PDB entry 7KEE | X-ray diffraction, 3.45 A resolution | chains A and E of the 13 polymer chains in the assembly

# Chain A
Molecule: DNA-directed RNA polymerase II subunit RPB1
From: Saccharomyces cerevisiae (strain ATCC 204508 / S288c)
Notes: EC 2.7.7.6
Reference sequence: P04050 (RPB1_YEAST); residues 1-1733 here = UniProt positions 1-1733
Amino-acid sequence (1733 residues; numbered 1 to 1733; the number before each row is that of its first residue):
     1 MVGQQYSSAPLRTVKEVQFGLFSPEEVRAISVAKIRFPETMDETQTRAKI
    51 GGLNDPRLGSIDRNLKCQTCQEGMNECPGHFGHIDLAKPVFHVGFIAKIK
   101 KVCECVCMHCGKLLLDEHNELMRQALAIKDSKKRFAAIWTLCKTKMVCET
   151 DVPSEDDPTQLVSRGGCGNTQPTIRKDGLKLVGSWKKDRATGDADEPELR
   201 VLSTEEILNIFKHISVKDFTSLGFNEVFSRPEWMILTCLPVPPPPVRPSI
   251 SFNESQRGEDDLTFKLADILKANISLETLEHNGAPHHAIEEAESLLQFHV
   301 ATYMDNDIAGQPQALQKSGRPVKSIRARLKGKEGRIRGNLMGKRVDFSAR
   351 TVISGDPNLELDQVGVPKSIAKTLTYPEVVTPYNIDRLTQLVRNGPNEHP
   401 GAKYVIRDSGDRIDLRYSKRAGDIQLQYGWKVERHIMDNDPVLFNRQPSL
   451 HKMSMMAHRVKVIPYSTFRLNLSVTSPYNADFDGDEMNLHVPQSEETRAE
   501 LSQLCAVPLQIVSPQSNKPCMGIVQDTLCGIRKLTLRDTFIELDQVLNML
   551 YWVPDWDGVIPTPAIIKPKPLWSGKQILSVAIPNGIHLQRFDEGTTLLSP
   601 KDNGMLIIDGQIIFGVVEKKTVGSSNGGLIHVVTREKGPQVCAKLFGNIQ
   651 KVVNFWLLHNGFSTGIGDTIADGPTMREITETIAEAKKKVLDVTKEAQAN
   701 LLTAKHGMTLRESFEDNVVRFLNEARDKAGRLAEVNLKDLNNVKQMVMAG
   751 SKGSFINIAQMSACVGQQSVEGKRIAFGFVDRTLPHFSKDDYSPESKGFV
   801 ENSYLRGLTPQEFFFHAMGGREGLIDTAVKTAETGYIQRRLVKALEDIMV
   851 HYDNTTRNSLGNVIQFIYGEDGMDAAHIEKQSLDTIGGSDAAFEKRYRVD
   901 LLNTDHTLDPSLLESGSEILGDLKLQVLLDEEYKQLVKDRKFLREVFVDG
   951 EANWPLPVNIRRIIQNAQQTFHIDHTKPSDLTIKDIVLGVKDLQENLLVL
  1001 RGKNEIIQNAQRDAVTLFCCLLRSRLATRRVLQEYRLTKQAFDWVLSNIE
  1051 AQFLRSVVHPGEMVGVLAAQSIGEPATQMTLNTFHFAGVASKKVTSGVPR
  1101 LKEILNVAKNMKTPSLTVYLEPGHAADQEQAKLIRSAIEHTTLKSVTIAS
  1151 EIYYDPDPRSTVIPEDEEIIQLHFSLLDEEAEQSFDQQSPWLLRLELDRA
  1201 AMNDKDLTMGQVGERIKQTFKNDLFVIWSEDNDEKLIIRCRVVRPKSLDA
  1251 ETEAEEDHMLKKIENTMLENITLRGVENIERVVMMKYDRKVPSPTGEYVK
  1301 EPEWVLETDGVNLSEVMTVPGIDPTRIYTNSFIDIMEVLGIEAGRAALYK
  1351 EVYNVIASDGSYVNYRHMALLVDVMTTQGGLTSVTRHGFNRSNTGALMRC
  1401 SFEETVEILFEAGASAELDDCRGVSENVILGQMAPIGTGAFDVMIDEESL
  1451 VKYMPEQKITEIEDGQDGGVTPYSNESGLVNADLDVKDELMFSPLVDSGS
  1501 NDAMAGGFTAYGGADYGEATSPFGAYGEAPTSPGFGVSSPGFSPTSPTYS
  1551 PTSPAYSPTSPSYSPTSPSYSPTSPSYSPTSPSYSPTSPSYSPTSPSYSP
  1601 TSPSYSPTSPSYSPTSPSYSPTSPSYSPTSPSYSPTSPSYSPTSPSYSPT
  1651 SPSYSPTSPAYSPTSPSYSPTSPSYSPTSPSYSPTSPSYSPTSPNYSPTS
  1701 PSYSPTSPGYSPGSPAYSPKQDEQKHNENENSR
Unresolved in the structure: 1-2, 150-160, 187-198, 1082-1091, 1177-1186, 1244-1253, 1446-1733
UniProt features mapped onto this chain:
  - region: Pro248 to Asp260 (Lid loop), Asn306 to Lys323 (Rudder loop), Pro810 to Glu822 (Bridging helix)
  - binding site (Zn(2+)): Cys67, Cys70, Cys77, His80, Cys107, Cys110, Cys148, Cys167
  - binding site (Mg(2+)): Asp481, Asp483, Asp485
  - modified residue: Thr1471 (Phosphothreonine)
  - cross-link (Glycyl lysine isopeptide (Lys-Gly)): Lys695 (interchain with G-Cter in ubiquitin), Lys1246 (interchain with G-Cter in ubiquitin), Lys1350 (interchain with G-Cter in ubiquitin)
  - natural variant: Ser1653 to Pro1659 (deletion: In strain: A364A)
  - mutagenesis: Lys1246 (K1246R: Impairs ubiquitination during transcription stress)

# Chain E
Molecule: DNA-directed RNA polymerases I, II, and III subunit RPABC1
From: Saccharomyces cerevisiae (strain ATCC 204508 / S288c)
Reference sequence: P20434 (RPAB1_YEAST); residues 1-215 here = UniProt positions 1-215
Amino-acid sequence (215 residues; numbered 1 to 215; the number before each row is that of its first residue):
     1 MDQENERNISRLWRAFRTVKEMVKDRGYFITQEEVELPLEDFKAKYCDSM
    51 GRPQRKMMSFQANPTEESISKFPDMGSLWVEFCDEPSVGVKTMKTFVIHI
   101 QEKNFQTGIFVYQNNITPSAMKLVPSIPPATIETFNEAALVVNITHHELV
   151 PKHIRLSSDEKRELLKRYRLKESQLPRIQRADPVALYLGLKRGEVVKIIR
   201 KSETSGRYASYRICM
Unresolved in the structure: 1

# Interface between chain A and chain E
Contacting residue pairs - 78 pairs, chain A then chain E:
  Arg857(A) - Tyr168(E)  hydrogen bond (side chain-backbone)
  Arg857(A) - Leu170(E)
  Leu860(A) - Gln174(E)
  Gly861(A) - Gln174(E)
  Asn862(A) - Ser173(E)  hydrogen bond (side chain-backbone)
  Asn862(A) - Gln174(E)
  Val863(A) - Leu170(E)  hydrophobic
  Val863(A) - Gln174(E)  hydrogen bond (backbone-backbone)
  Val863(A) - Pro176(E)
  Gln865(A) - Tyr208(E)
  Phe866(A) - Tyr168(E)  hydrophobic
  Phe866(A) - Tyr208(E)  hydrogen bond (backbone-side chain)
  Phe866(A) - Ala209(E)
  Phe866(A) - Ser210(E)
  Phe866(A) - Tyr211(E)
  Ile867(A) - Tyr208(E)
  Gly869(A) - Thr204(E)  hydrogen bond (backbone-side chain)
  Glu870(A) - Ser202(E)  hydrogen bond
  Glu870(A) - Thr204(E)
  Glu870(A) - Ser205(E)  hydrogen bond (backbone-side chain)
  Glu870(A) - Tyr208(E)
  Asp871(A) - Thr204(E)
  Phe942(A) - Gly206(E)
  Phe942(A) - Arg207(E)
  Glu945(A) - Lys201(E)  salt bridge
  Val946(A) - Lys201(E)
  Phe947(A) - Glu203(E)
  Trp954(A) - Glu203(E)
  Asn1004(A) - Arg167(E)
  Ile1006(A) - Tyr211(E)
  Asp1013(A) - Ser205(E)
  Asp1013(A) - Arg207(E)
  Ala1014(A) - Ser205(E)
  Thr1016(A) - Ser205(E)
  Leu1017(A) - Thr204(E)
  Leu1017(A) - Ser205(E)  hydrogen bond (backbone-backbone)
  Leu1017(A) - Gly206(E)
  Met1317(A) - Val142(E)
  Thr1318(A) - Arg14(E)  hydrogen bond (backbone-side chain)
  Thr1318(A) - Ala138(E)
  Thr1318(A) - Val142(E)
  Pro1320(A) - Arg14(E)
  Pro1324(A) - Val142(E)  hydrophobic
  Pro1324(A) - His147(E)
  Thr1325(A) - His146(E)  hydrogen bond (side chain-backbone)
  Thr1325(A) - His147(E)
  Thr1325(A) - Glu148(E)  hydrogen bond (backbone-backbone)
  Arg1326(A) - His147(E)
  Arg1326(A) - Glu148(E)
  Ile1327(A) - His147(E)  hydrogen bond (backbone-side chain)
  Glu1337(A) - Pro183(E)
  Val1338(A) - Ile144(E)
  Val1338(A) - Pro183(E)
  Leu1339(A) - Ile144(E)  hydrophobic
  Leu1339(A) - His147(E)
  Leu1339(A) - Val150(E)
  Gly1340(A) - Asp182(E)
  Gly1340(A) - Pro183(E)
  Ile1341(A) - Asp182(E)  hydrogen bond (backbone-side chain)
  Ile1341(A) - Arg212(E)
  Glu1342(A) - Leu149(E)
  Glu1342(A) - Pro151(E)
  Glu1342(A) - His153(E)
  Glu1342(A) - Ile198(E)
  Glu1342(A) - Arg200(E)  salt bridge
  Glu1342(A) - Arg212(E)  salt bridge
  Ala1343(A) - Leu149(E)
  Ala1343(A) - Val150(E)  hydrophobic
  Arg1345(A) - Arg200(E)
  Ala1346(A) - Leu149(E)  hydrophobic
  Tyr1349(A) - Glu203(E)
  Tyr1365(A) - Ser202(E)
  Tyr1365(A) - Glu203(E)
  Tyr1365(A) - Thr204(E)
  Thr1376(A) - Arg212(E)
  Thr1377(A) - Pro176(E)
  Thr1377(A) - Arg177(E)  hydrogen bond (backbone-backbone)
  Gly1379(A) - Arg177(E)
Interface residues without a listed pair, chain A (51 interface residues in all): Thr855, Ile864, Ile1007, Ala1010, Tyr1328, Ala1347, Arg1366, Gly1380
Interface residues without a listed pair, chain E (41 interface residues in all): Val141, Glu163, Leu164, Leu175, Ile178, Gln179, Val184

# In short
Chain A and chain E form an interface of 51 and 41 residues respectively, with 14 hydrogen bonds and 3 salt
bridges. Polar pairs include Glu945(A)-Lys201(E), Glu1342(A)-Arg200(E) and Glu1342(A)-Arg212(E). From UniProt:
8 Zn2+-binding residues, 3 Mg2+-binding residues and one mutagenesis site on chain A.
Here chain A is DNA-directed RNA polymerase II subunit RPB1 and chain E is DNA-directed RNA polymerases I, II,
and III subunit RPABC1, both from Saccharomyces cerevisiae (strain ATCC 204508 / S288c). Entry 7KEE (RNA
polymerase II elongation complex with unnatural base dTPT3, rNaMTP bound to E-site) was determined by X-ray
diffraction (same publication as 7KED and 7KEF).
